7BEF - chains C and N of the 9 polymer chains in the assembly; structure by electron microscopy, 4.50 A resolution (low resolution: residue-level contacts below are approximate; hydrogen-bond / salt-bridge calls are withheld).

Chain C:
Protein: DNA-directed RNA polymerase subunit beta
Organism: Escherichia coli (strain K12)
Notes: EC 2.7.7.6
Reference sequence: P0A8V2 (RPOB_ECOLI); residues 1-1342 here = UniProt positions 1-1342
Chain sequence (1342 residues; each row starts with the number of its first residue):
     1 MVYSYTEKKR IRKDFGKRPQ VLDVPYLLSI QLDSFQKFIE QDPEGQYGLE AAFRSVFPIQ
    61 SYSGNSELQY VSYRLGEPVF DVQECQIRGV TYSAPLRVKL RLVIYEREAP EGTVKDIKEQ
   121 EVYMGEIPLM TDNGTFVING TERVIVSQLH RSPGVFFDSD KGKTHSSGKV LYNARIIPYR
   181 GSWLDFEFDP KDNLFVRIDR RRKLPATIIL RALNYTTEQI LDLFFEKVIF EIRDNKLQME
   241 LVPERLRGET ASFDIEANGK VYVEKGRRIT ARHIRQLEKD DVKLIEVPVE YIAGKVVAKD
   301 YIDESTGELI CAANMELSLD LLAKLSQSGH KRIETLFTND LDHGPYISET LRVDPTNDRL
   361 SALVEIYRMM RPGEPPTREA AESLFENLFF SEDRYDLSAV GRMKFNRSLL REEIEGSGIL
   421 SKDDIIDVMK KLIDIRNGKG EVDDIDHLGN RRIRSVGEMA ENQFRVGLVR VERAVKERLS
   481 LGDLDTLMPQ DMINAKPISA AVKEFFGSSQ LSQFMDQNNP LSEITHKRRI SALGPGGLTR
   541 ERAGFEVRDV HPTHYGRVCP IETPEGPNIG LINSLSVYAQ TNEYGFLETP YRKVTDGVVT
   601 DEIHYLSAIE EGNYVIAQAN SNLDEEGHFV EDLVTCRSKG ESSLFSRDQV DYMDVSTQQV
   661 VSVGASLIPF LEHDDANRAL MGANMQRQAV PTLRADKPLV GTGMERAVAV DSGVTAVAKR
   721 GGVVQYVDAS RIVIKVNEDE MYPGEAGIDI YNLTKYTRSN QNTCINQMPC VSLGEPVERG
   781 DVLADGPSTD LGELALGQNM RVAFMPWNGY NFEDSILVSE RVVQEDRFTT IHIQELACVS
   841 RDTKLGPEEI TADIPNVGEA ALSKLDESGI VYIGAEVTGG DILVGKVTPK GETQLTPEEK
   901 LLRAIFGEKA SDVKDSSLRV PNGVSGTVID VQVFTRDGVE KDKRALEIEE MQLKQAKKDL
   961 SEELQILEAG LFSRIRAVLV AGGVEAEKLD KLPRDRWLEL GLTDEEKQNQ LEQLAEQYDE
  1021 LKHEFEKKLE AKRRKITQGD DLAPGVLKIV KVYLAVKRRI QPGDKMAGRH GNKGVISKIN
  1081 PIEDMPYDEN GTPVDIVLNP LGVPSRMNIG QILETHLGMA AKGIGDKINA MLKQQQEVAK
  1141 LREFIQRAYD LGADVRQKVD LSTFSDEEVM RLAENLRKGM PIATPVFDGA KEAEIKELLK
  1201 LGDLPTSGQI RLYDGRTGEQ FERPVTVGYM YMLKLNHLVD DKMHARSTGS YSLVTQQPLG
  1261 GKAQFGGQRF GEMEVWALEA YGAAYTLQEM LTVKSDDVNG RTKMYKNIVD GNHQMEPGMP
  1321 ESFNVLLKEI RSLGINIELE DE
Unresolved in the structure: 1-2
Curated features (UniProtKB/Swiss-Prot):
  - modified residue (N6-acetyllysine): Lys1022, Lys1200
  - mutagenesis: Ile561 (I561S: Resistant to antibiotics salinamide A and B), Ile569 (I569S: Resistant to antibiotics salinamide A and B), Ala665 (A665E: Resistant to antibiotics salinamide A and B), Asp675 (D675A/G: Resistant to antibiotics salinamide A and B), Asn677 (N677H/K: Resistant to antibiotics salinamide A and B), Leu680 (L680M: Resistant to antibiotics salinamide A and B), Glu813 (E813K: Disrupts the enzyme's active center)

Chain N:
Molecule: pmicF promoter non-template DNA
Organism: Klebsiella pneumoniae
Sequence (73 nucleotides; numbered -57 to 15; the number before each row is that of its first residue; numbers below 1 keep their minus sign (DT-57 is residue -57)):
   -57 TCAGGTATAG CACTGAATGA CAAAACAAAA TGGTCGCCTG CGACTAGAAT ACACTGTGCT
     3 ATCATCATTA ACT

Interface between chain C and chain N:
Contacting residue pairs - 27 pairs, chain C then chain N:
  Tyr62(C) with DC-6(N)
  Arg151(C) with DC1(N)
  Lys163(C) with DT4(N)
  Arg175(C) with DC1(N)
  Ile177(C) with DG0(N)
  Gly181(C) with DG-2(N)
  Ser182(C) with DG-2(N)
  Trp183(C) with DG0(N)
  Asp199(C) with DT-3(N); DG-2(N); DT-1(N)
  Arg200(C) with DT-1(N); DG0(N); DC1(N)
  Tyr367(C) with DA-7(N)
  Arg371(C) with DA-7(N); DC-6(N); DA-5(N)
  Arg394(C) with DC-4(N); DT-3(N); DG-2(N)
  Arg473(C) with DA-5(N); DC-4(N)
  Thr539(C) with DG0(N)
  Glu541(C) with DT2(N)
  Arg542(C) with DG0(N); DC1(N)
Interface residues without a listed pair, chain C (18 interface residues in all): Arg201
Interface residues without a listed pair, chain N (12 interface residues in all): DA3

In short:
The interface between chain C and chain N involves 18 residues on one side and 12 on the other. UniProt lists
7 mutagenesis sites on chain C.
Chain C is DNA-directed RNA polymerase subunit beta (Escherichia coli (strain K12)) and chain N is pmicF
promoter non-template DNA (Klebsiella pneumoniae); the structure, Structures of class II bacterial
transcription complexes, was determined by electron microscopy, deposited together with 7BEG.
